Entry 9GCS (electron microscopy, 3.90 A resolution); this record covers chains c and d of the 22 polymer chains in the assembly.

[Chain c (and d)]
Molecule: Polarity suppression protein
Organism: Enterobacteria phage P4
Notes: chain d of this document is another copy of the same molecule, construct and numbering; everything in this record applies to it too
UniProt: P05460 (VPSU_BPP4); residue numbers follow UniProt; this construct covers 1-190
Chain sequence (190 residues; each row starts with the number of its first residue):
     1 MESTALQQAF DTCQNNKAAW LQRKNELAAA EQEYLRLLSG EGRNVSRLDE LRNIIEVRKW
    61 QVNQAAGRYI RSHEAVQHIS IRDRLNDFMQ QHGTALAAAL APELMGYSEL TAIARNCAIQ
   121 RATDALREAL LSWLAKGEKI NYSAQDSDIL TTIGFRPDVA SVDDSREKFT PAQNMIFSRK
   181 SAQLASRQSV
Disordered / not traced: 1-3

[How chain c and chain d interact]
Residue-residue contacts - 74 pairs, chain c then chain d:
  Gln77(c) with Pro102(d)
  His78(c) with Glu128(d), salt bridge
  Ile81(c) with Ala99(d); Leu100(d), hydrophobic; Pro102(d), hydrophobic
  Arg82(c) with Glu128(d)
  Arg84(c) with Ala98(d), hydrogen bond (side chain-backbone); Ala99(d)
  Leu85(c) with Leu100(d), hydrophobic; Ala125(d), hydrophobic
  Phe88(c) with Phe88(d), hydrophobic; Ala95(d), hydrophobic
  Met89(c) with Trp133(d), hydrophobic; Lys136(d)
  His92(c) with His92(d)
  Gly93(c) with Trp133(d)
  Ala95(c) with His92(d)
  Leu96(c) with Phe88(d), hydrophobic; Trp133(d), hydrophobic
  Ala97(c) with Trp133(d), hydrophobic; Ile140(d)
  Ala98(c) with Asn141(d); Ser143(d)
  Ala99(c) with Arg84(d)
  Leu100(c) with Leu85(d), hydrophobic
  Ala101(c) with Asn141(d)
  Pro102(c) with Gln77(d); Ile81(d), hydrophobic; Leu150(d), hydrophobic; Phe155(d)
  Glu103(c) with Ile81(d); Phe155(d)
  Leu104(c) with Lys139(d), hydrogen bond (backbone-side chain); Phe155(d)
  Met105(c) with Lys139(d); Tyr142(d), hydrophobic; Phe155(d)
  Gly106(c) with Lys139(d)
  Tyr107(c) with Leu134(d), hydrophobic
  Ile119(c) with Arg127(d)
  Thr123(c) with Arg127(d), hydrogen bond
  Ala125(c) with Ile81(d), hydrophobic
  Leu126(c) with Leu85(d), hydrophobic; Leu126(d), hydrophobic
  Arg127(c) with Asn116(d); Ile119(d); Gln120(d), hydrogen bond
  Glu128(c) with His78(d); Arg82(d)
  Leu130(c) with Ile119(d), hydrophobic
  Leu131(c) with Ile119(d), hydrophobic
  Ser132(c) with Met89(d)
  Trp133(c) with Met89(d), hydrophobic; Gly93(d); Leu96(d); Ala97(d), hydrophobic
  Leu134(c) with Tyr107(d), hydrophobic; Arg115(d)
  Lys136(c) with Met89(d), hydrogen bond
  Gly137(c) with Tyr107(d)
  Lys139(c) with Met105(d)
  Ile140(c) with Ala97(d); Ala101(d), hydrophobic; Met105(d), hydrophobic
  Asn141(c) with Ala97(d); Ala98(d); Ala101(d)
  Ser143(c) with Ala98(d), hydrogen bond (side chain-backbone); Ala101(d); Pro102(d)
  Leu150(c) with Pro102(d), hydrophobic
  Phe155(c) with Pro102(d); Met105(d)
  Arg156(c) with Glu103(d), salt bridge
Interface residues without a listed pair, chain c (49 interface residues in all): Leu110, Gln120, Arg121, Ala129, Glu138, Tyr142
Interface residues without a listed pair, chain d (47 interface residues in all): Ser80, Asn86, Leu104, Ala122, Asp124, Ala129, Leu130, Arg156

[In short]
The interface between chain c and chain d involves 49 residues on one side and 47 on the other; the contacts
include 6 hydrogen bonds and 2 salt bridges. Polar contacts include His78(c)-Glu128(d), Arg156(c)-Glu103(d)
and Arg84(c)-Ala98(d).
Both chains are Polarity suppression protein (Enterobacteria phage P4). Entry 9GCS (Rho-ATP-Psu complex II)
was determined by electron microscopy together with 8PEU, 8PEW, 8PEX, 8PEY and 9GCT from the same study.
